2FMS - chains T and A of the 4 polymer chains in the assembly; structure by X-ray diffraction, 2.00 A resolution.

[Chain T]
Molecule: 16-nt DNA strand
Sequence (16 nucleotides; each row starts with the number of its first residue):
     1 CCGACAGCGCATCAGC

[Chain A]
Name: DNA polymerase beta
Source organism: Homo sapiens
Notes: EC 2.7.7.7, 4.2.99.-
Reference sequence: P06746 (DPOLB_HUMAN); residues 2-335 here correspond to UniProt positions 1-334 (UniProt number = residue number - 1)
Sequence (335 residues; row label = number of the first residue in the row):
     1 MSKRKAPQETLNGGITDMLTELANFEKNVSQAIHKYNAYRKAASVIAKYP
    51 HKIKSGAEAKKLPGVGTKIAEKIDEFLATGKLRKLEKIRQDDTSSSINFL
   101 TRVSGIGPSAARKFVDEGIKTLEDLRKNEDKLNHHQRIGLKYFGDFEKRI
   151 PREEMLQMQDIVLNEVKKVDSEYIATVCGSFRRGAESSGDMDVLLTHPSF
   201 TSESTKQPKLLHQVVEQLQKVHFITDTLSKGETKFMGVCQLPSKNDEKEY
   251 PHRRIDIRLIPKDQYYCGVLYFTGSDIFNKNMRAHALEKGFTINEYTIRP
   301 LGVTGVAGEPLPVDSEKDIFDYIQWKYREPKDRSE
Disordered / not traced: 1-9
Ion coordination: Na+ site 1: Lys60, Leu62, Val65 (shared with 1 residue of chain D); Na+ site 2: Thr101, Val103, Ile106 (shared with 1 residue of chain P); Mg2+ site 1: Asp190, Asp192, Asp256 (together with DUP) (shared with 1 residue of chain P); Mg2+ site 2: Asp190, Asp192 (together with DUP)
Small-molecule neighbours: DUP (2'-deoxyuridine 5'-alpha,beta-imido-triphosphate): Gly179, Ser180, Arg183, Ser188, Gly189, Asp190, Asp192, Asp256, Tyr271, Phe272, Thr273, Gly274, Ser275, Asp276, Asn279
Swiss-Prot annotation at these positions:
  - binding site (K(+)): Lys61
  - binding site (Na(+)): Lys61
What the authors report for this chain:
  - Mg2+ coordination: Asp190, Asp192, Asp256
  - catalytic residues: Asp190, Asp192, Asp256
  - mutagenesis - D256A: abolished catalytic activity (citing earlier work)
  - conformationally variable residues: Asp190, Asp256
  - binding site for DUP: Arg183

[Interface between chain T and chain A]
Pairs across the interface - 26 pairs, chain T then chain A:
  DC5(T) - His34(A)  stacking on the base
  DC5(T) - Leu287(A)  phosphate contact
  DA6(T) - Lys280(A)  salt bridge to the phosphate
  DA6(T) - Arg283(A)  hydrogen bond to the base
  DA6(T) - Ala284(A)  sugar contact
  DG7(T) - Tyr271(A)  base contact
  DG7(T) - Arg283(A)  hydrogen bond to the sugar
  DG7(T) - Leu287(A)  phosphate contact
  DG7(T) - Thr292(A)  hydrogen bond to the phosphate
  DG7(T) - Ile293(A)  sugar contact
  DG7(T) - Asn294(A)  phosphate contact
  DC8(T) - Asn294(A)  hydrogen bond to the phosphate
  DC8(T) - Glu295(A)  sugar contact
  DG9(T) - Thr233(A)  hydrogen bond to the phosphate
  DG9(T) - Lys234(A)  hydrogen bond to the base
  DG9(T) - Arg258(A)  sugar contact
  DG9(T) - Tyr296(A)  hydrogen bond to the phosphate
  DC10(T) - Ser229(A)  phosphate contact
  DC10(T) - Lys230(A)  hydrogen bond to the phosphate
  DC10(T) - Gly231(A)  phosphate contact
  DC10(T) - Glu232(A)  hydrogen bond to the phosphate
  DC10(T) - Thr233(A)  hydrogen bond to the phosphate
  DC10(T) - Lys234(A)  hydrogen bond to the phosphate
  DA11(T) - Ser229(A)  phosphate contact
  DA11(T) - Lys230(A)  hydrogen bond to the phosphate
  DT12(T) - Asn133(A)  phosphate contact
Also at the interface, not in a pair above, chain A (21 interface residues in all): His134, Arg299

[Overview]
The interface between chain T and chain A involves 8 residues on one side and 21 on the other; the contacts
include 12 hydrogen bonds, 1 salt bridge and 1 aromatic stacking contact. Among the polar pairs are
DA6(T)-Arg283(A), DG9(T)-Lys234(A) and DG7(T)-Arg283(A). The paper reports catalytic residues Asp190(A),
Asp192(A) and Asp256(A); D256A of chain A abolishes catalytic activity.
Chain T is a 16-nt DNA strand and chain A is DNA polymerase beta (Homo sapiens); the structure, DNA Polymerase
beta with a gapped DNA substrate and dUMPNPP with magnesium in the catalytic site, was determined by X-ray
diffraction together with 2FMP and 2FMQ from the same study.
